Entry 1LCD (solution NMR); this record covers chains B and A of the 3 polymer chains in the assembly.

== Chain B ==
Molecule: 11-nt DNA strand
Sequence (11 nucleotides; each row starts with the number of its first residue):
     1 AATTGTGAGC G

== Chain A ==
Name: Lac Repressor
Organism: Escherichia coli
Reference sequence: P03023 (LACI_ECOLI); numbering as in UniProt (aligned over 1-51)
Amino-acid sequence (51 residues; numbered 1 to 51; the number before each row is that of its first residue):
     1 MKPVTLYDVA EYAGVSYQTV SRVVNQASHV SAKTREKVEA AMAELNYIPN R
Swiss-Prot annotation at these positions:
  - DNA-binding region: Leu6 to Asn25 (H-T-H motif)

== Chain B / chain A interface ==
Residue-residue contacts (12):
  DA2(B) with His29(A), sugar contact
  DT3(B) with His29(A), phosphate contact; Ser31(A), phosphate contact
  DT4(B) with Val15(A), phosphate contact; Thr19(A), phosphate contact; Arg22(A), base contact; His29(A), phosphate contact
  DG5(B) with Ser16(A), phosphate contact; Gln18(A), base contact; Arg22(A), base contact
  DT6(B) with Gln18(A), base contact
  DG7(B) with Gln18(A), base contact

== In short ==
6 residues of chain B and 7 residues of chain A are in contact.
Here chain B is an 11-nt DNA strand and chain A is Lac Repressor (Escherichia coli). Entry 1LCD (Structure of
the complex of lac repressor headpiece and an 11 base-pair half-operator) was determined by solution NMR
together with 1LCC from the same study.
